PDB entry 5MZ5 | X-ray diffraction, 2.15 A resolution | chains B and C of the 4 polymer chains in the assembly

== Chain B (and C) ==
Name: ALDH21)
Organism: Physcomitrella patens subsp. patens
Notes: chain C of this document is another copy of the same molecule, construct and numbering; everything in this record applies to it too
Reference sequence: A9SS48 (A9SS48_PHYPA); residue numbers follow UniProt; this construct covers 1-497
Sequence (515 residues; row label = number of the first residue in the row; numbers below 1 keep their minus sign (Met-17 is residue -17)):
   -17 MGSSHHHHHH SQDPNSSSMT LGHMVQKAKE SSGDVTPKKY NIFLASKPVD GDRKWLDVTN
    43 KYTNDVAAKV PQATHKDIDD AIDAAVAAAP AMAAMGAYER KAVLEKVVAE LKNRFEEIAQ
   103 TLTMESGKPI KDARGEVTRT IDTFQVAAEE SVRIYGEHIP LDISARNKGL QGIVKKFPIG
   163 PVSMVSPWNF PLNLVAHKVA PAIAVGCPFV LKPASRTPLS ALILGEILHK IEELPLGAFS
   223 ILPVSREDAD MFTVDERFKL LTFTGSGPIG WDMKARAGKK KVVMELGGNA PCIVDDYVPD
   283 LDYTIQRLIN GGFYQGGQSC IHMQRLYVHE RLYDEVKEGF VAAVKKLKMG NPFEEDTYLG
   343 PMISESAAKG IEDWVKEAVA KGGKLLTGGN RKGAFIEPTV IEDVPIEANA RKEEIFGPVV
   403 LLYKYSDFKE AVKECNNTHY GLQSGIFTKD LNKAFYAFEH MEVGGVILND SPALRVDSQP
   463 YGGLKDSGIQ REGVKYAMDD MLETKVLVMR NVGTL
Disordered / not traced: -17 to 17 (chain C: -17 to 16)
Sequence notes: initiating methionine (-17); expression tag (-16 to 0)

== Interface between chain B and chain C ==
Residue-residue contacts - 48 pairs, chain B then chain C:
  Gly78(B) - Asp144(C)
  Ala79(B) - Asp144(C)  hydrogen bond (backbone-side chain)
  Tyr80(B) - Asp144(C)  hydrogen bond (backbone-backbone)
  Tyr80(B) - Ile145(C)
  Tyr80(B) - Ser146(C)
  Tyr80(B) - Ala147(C)
  Tyr80(B) - Lys150(C)
  Val134(B) - Pro142(C)
  Ile136(B) - Pro142(C)
  Tyr137(B) - His140(C)
  Tyr137(B) - Ile141(C)  hydrophobic
  Tyr137(B) - Pro142(C)
  Gly138(B) - Glu139(C)
  Gly138(B) - His140(C)  hydrogen bond (backbone-backbone)
  Glu139(B) - Gly138(C)
  His140(B) - Tyr137(C)
  His140(B) - Gly138(C)  hydrogen bond (backbone-backbone)
  His140(B) - Ile155(C)
  His140(B) - Lys157(C)
  Ile141(B) - Tyr137(C)  hydrophobic
  Pro142(B) - Val134(C)
  Pro142(B) - Ile136(C)
  Pro142(B) - Tyr137(C)
  Asp144(B) - Gly78(C)
  Asp144(B) - Ala79(C)  hydrogen bond (side chain-backbone)
  Asp144(B) - Tyr80(C)  hydrogen bond (backbone-backbone)
  Ile145(B) - Tyr80(C)
  Ser146(B) - Tyr80(C)
  Ala147(B) - Tyr80(C)
  Lys150(B) - Tyr80(C)
  Gln153(B) - Lys157(C)
  Ile155(B) - Ile155(C)  hydrophobic
  Lys157(B) - His140(C)
  Lys157(B) - Gln153(C)
  Thr430(B) - Leu433(C)
  Lys431(B) - Lys431(C)
  Lys431(B) - Asp432(C)
  Lys431(B) - Leu433(C)  hydrogen bond (backbone-backbone)
  Asp432(B) - Lys431(C)
  Asp432(B) - Leu433(C)
  Leu433(B) - Thr430(C)
  Leu433(B) - Lys431(C)  hydrogen bond (backbone-backbone)
  Leu433(B) - Leu433(C)
  Leu433(B) - Leu450(C)  hydrophobic
  Leu433(B) - Asn451(C)
  Phe437(B) - Phe437(C)  hydrophobic
  Leu450(B) - Leu433(C)  hydrophobic
  Asn451(B) - Leu433(C)
Also at the interface, not in a pair above, chain B (29 interface residues in all): Val156, Asn434, Ala436
Also at the interface, not in a pair above, chain C (29 interface residues in all): Val156, Val280, Ala436

== Overview ==
The chain B/chain C interface involves 29 residues from each chain; the contacts include 8 hydrogen bonds.
Polar pairs include Ala79(B)-Asp144(C), Tyr80(B)-Asp144(C) and Gly138(B)-His140(C).
Chain B and chain C are both ALDH21) (Physcomitrella patens subsp. patens); the structure, Crystal structure
of aldehyde dehydrogenase 21 (ALDH21) from Physcomitrella patens in its apoform, was determined by X-ray
diffraction (same publication as 5MZ8 and 5N5S).
